PDB entry 8G8W | electron microscopy, 3.80 A resolution | chains A and B of the 3 polymer chains in the assembly

[Chain A]
Protein: Mitochondrial brown fat uncoupling protein 1
Source organism: Homo sapiens
UniProtKB: P25874 (UCP1_HUMAN); residues 2-307 here = UniProt positions 2-307
Chain sequence (310 residues; each row starts with the number of its first residue; numbers below 1 keep their minus sign (Thr-2 is residue -2)):
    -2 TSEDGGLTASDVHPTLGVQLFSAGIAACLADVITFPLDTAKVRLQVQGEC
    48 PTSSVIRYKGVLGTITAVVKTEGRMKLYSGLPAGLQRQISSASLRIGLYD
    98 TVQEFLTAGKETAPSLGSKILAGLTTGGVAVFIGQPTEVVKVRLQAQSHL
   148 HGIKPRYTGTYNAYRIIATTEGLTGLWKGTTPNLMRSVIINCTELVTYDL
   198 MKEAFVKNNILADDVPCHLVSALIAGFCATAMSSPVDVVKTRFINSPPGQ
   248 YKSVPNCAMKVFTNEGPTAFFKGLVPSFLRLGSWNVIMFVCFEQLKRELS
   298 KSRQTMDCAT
Unresolved in the structure: -2 to 9, 299-307
Construct notes: expression tag (-2 to 1)
Residues lining bound ligands: GTP (guanosine-5'-triphosphate): Asp35, Lys38, Arg84, Gln85, Arg92, Glu135, Lys138, Arg183, Ile187, Asn188, Glu191, Arg277, Leu278, Trp281, Asn282
From the paper describing this entry:
  - binding site for GTP: Asp35, Lys38, Arg84, Gln85, Arg92, Glu135, Lys138, Arg183, Asn188, Glu191, Arg277, Asn282
  - contacts within the chain: Gln42-Asp234 (hydrogen bond), Arg84-Gly131 (backbone contact), Asp35-Gln142 (hydrogen bond), Arg183-Ser230, Asp28-Arg277 (salt bridge)

[Chain B]
Protein: Pro-macrobody 71, Maltose/maltodextrin-binding periplasmic protein chimera
Source organism: synthetic construct
UniProtKB: P0AEX9 (MALE_ECOLI); residues 128-487 here correspond to UniProt positions 33-392 (UniProt number = residue number - 95)
Chain sequence (490 residues; numbered 1 to 490; the number before each row is that of its first residue):
     1 GPSQVQLVESGGGLVQAGDSLRLSCAASGLTLKNYAMGWFRQAPGKEHEF
    51 VAVISWSGSGTSYADSVEGRFTISRDNAKNTAFLQMSSLKPEDTAVYYCA
   101 ARDGGYGSRWPDEYTYWGQGTQVTVPPLVIWINGDKGYNGLAEVGKKFEK
   151 DTGIKVTVEHPDKLEEKFPQVAATGDGPDIIFWAHDRFGGYAQSGLLAEI
   201 TPDKAFQDKLYPFTWDAVRYNGKLIAYPIAVEALSLIYNKDLLPNPPKTW
   251 EEIPALDKELKAKGKSALMFNLQEPYFTWPLIAADGGYAFKYENGKYDIK
   301 DVGVDNAGAKAGLTFLVDLIKNKHMNADTDYSIAEAAFNKGETAMTINGP
   351 WAWSNIDTSKVNYGVTVLPTFKGQPSKPFVGVLSAGINAASPNKELAKEF
   401 LENYLLTDEGLEAVNKDKPLGAVALKSYEEELAKDPRIAATMENAQKGEI
   451 MPNIPQMSAFWYAVRTAVINAASGRQTVDEALKDAQTPGS
Unresolved in the structure: 1-3, 173-176, 239-244, 252-266, 284-285, 291-328, 467-490
Construct notes: expression tag (488-490)
Disulfides: Cys25-Cys99

[Interface between chain A and chain B]
Pairs across the interface (12):
  Val66(A) with Tyr106(B), hydrogen bond (backbone-side chain)
  Lys67(A) with Gly60(B); Tyr106(B), hydrogen bond (backbone-side chain)
  Thr68(A) with Ser62(B); Tyr106(B)
  Glu69(A) with Tyr106(B)
  Gly70(A) with Tyr106(B)
  His146(A) with Ser108(B); Glu113(B), salt bridge
  Leu147(A) with Ser62(B); Ser108(B)
  Lys151(A) with Glu113(B)
Also at the interface, not in a pair above, chain B (8 interface residues in all): Ser59, Arg102, Arg109

[Overview]
Chain A and chain B each contribute 8 residues to their interface, with 2 hydrogen bonds and 1 salt bridge.
Among the polar pairs are His146(A)-Glu113(B), Val66(A)-Tyr106(B) and Lys67(A)-Tyr106(B). The paper reports a
binding site for GTP at Asp35(A), Lys38(A) and Arg84(A) among others; contacts within the chain involving
Gln42(A), Asp234(A) and Arg84(A) among others.
Chain A is Mitochondrial brown fat uncoupling protein 1 (Homo sapiens) and chain B is Pro-macrobody 71,
Maltose/maltodextrin-binding periplasmic protein chimera (synthetic construct); the structure, Molecular
mechanism of nucleotide inhibition of human uncoupling protein 1, was determined by electron microscopy.
